Entry 7OTX (X-ray diffraction, 3.45 A resolution); this record covers chains C and D of the 4 polymer chains in the assembly.

== Chain C ==
Protein: Reverse transcriptase/ribonuclease H
Source organism: Human immunodeficiency virus type 1 group M subtype B (isolate BH10)
Notes: EC 2.7.7.49, 2.7.7.7, 3.1.26.13, 3.1.13.2
UniProt: P03366 (POL_HV1B1); residues 1-554 here correspond to UniProt positions 600-1153 (UniProt number = residue number + 599)
Chain sequence (556 residues; each row starts with the number of its first residue; numbers below 1 keep their minus sign (Met-1 is residue -1)):
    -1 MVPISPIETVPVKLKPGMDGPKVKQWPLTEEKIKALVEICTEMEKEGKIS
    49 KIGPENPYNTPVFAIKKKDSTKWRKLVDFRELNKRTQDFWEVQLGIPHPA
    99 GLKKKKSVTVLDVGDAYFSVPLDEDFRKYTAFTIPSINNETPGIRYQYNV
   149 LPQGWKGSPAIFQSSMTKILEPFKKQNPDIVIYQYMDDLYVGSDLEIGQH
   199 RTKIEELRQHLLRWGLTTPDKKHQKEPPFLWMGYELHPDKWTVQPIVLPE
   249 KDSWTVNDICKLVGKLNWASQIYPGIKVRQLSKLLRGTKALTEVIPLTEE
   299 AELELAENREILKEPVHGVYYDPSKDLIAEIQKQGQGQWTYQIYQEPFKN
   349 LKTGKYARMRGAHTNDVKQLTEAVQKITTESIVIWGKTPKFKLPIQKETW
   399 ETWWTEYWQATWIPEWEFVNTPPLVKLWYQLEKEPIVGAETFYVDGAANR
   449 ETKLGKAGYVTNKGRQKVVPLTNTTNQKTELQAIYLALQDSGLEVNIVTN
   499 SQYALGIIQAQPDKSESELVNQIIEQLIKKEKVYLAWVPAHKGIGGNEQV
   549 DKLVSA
Not modelled in the structure: -1
Sequence notes: initiating methionine (-1); expression tag (0); conflict Cys258 (Gln857 in P03366), Ser280 (Cys879 in P03366), Asn498 (Asp1097 in P03366)
Curated features (UniProtKB/Swiss-Prot):
  - region: Phe227 to His235 (RT 'primer grip')
  - motif: Trp398 to Trp414 (Tryptophan repeat motif)
  - binding site (Mg(2+)): Asp110, Asp185, Asp186, Asp443, Glu478, Asp549
  - site: Trp401 (Essential for RT p66/p51 heterodimerization), Trp414 (Essential for RT p66/p51 heterodimerization), Phe440, Tyr441 (Cleavage)

== Chain D ==
Protein: Reverse transcriptase/ribonuclease H
Source organism: Human immunodeficiency virus type 1 group M subtype B (isolate BH10)
Notes: EC 2.7.7.49, 2.7.7.7, 3.1.26.13, 3.1.13.2
UniProt: P03366 (POL_HV1B1); residues 1-428 here correspond to UniProt positions 600-1027 (UniProt number = residue number + 599)
Chain sequence (428 residues; numbered 1 to 428; the number before each row is that of its first residue):
     1 PISPIETVPVKLKPGMDGPKVKQWPLTEEKIKALVEICTEMEKEGKISKI
    51 GPENPYNTPVFAIKKKDSTKWRKLVDFRELNKRTQDFWEVQLGIPHPAGL
   101 KKKKSVTVLDVGDAYFSVPLDEDFRKYTAFTIPSINNETPGIRYQYNVLP
   151 QGWKGSPAIFQSSMTKILEPFKKQNPDIVIYQYMDDLYVGSDLEIGQHRT
   201 KIEELRQHLLRWGLTTPDKKHQKEPPFLWMGYELHPDKWTVQPIVLPEKD
   251 SWTVNDIQKLVGKLNWASQIYPGIKVRQLSKLLRGTKALTEVIPLTEEAE
   301 LELAENREILKEPVHGVYYDPSKDLIAEIQKQGQGQWTYQIYQEPFKNLK
   351 TGKYARMRGAHTNDVKQLTEAVQKITTESIVIWGKTPKFKLPIQKETWET
   401 WWTEYWQATWIPEWEFVNTPPLVKLWYQ
Not modelled in the structure: 1-3, 215-228
Sequence notes: conflict Ser280 (Cys879 in P03366)
Curated features (UniProtKB/Swiss-Prot):
  - region: Phe227 to His235 (RT 'primer grip')
  - motif: Trp398 to Trp414 (Tryptophan repeat motif)
  - binding site (Mg(2+)): Asp110, Asp185, Asp186
  - site (Essential for RT p66/p51 heterodimerization): Trp401, Trp414

== How chain C and chain D interact ==
Residue-residue contacts (115; chain C residue first):
  Val8(C) - Glu53(D)
  Pro9(C) - Glu53(D)
  Gln85(C) - Glu53(D)  hydrogen bond (side chain-backbone)
  Asp86(C) - Lys20(D)  salt bridge
  Asp86(C) - Pro55(D)
  Phe87(C) - Pro52(D)
  Trp88(C) - Val21(D)
  Trp88(C) - Lys22(D)
  Trp88(C) - Pro52(D)  hydrogen bond (backbone-backbone)
  Trp88(C) - Asn54(D)
  Trp88(C) - Pro55(D)
  Trp88(C) - Asn57(D)
  Trp88(C) - Thr131(D)
  Trp88(C) - Arg143(D)
  Val90(C) - Pro140(D)
  Val90(C) - Gly141(D)  hydrogen bond (backbone-backbone)
  Val90(C) - Arg143(D)
  Leu92(C) - Pro133(D)  hydrophobic
  Leu92(C) - Asn137(D)
  Gly93(C) - Asn137(D)  hydrogen bond (backbone-side chain)
  Ile94(C) - Asn137(D)
  Pro95(C) - Asn136(D)
  Pro95(C) - Asn137(D)
  His96(C) - Asn136(D)  hydrogen bond (backbone-side chain)
  Gly99(C) - Asn136(D)
  Ala158(C) - Pro52(D)
  Ser162(C) - Pro52(D)
  Thr165(C) - Pro140(D)
  Glu169(C) - Lys49(D)  salt bridge
  Lys172(C) - Thr139(D)
  Ile180(C) - Glu138(D)
  Tyr181(C) - Asn136(D)
  Tyr181(C) - Glu138(D)
  Gln182(C) - Glu138(D)  hydrogen bond (backbone-backbone)
  Gln182(C) - Pro140(D)
  Arg358(C) - Glu396(D)  salt bridge
  Gln373(C) - Glu396(D)
  Gln373(C) - Thr397(D)  hydrogen bond
  Thr376(C) - Trp401(D)
  Ile380(C) - Leu26(D)
  Ile380(C) - Thr27(D)
  Val381(C) - Pro25(D)  hydrophobic
  Val381(C) - Ile135(D)
  Val381(C) - Asn136(D)  hydrogen bond (backbone-backbone)
  Val381(C) - Asn137(D)
  Ile382(C) - Ile135(D)
  Ile382(C) - Asn136(D)
  Trp383(C) - Ile135(D)
  Gly384(C) - Thr27(D)
  Gly384(C) - Glu28(D)  hydrogen bond (backbone-backbone)
  Gly384(C) - Ile135(D)
  Trp402(C) - Lys331(D)  hydrogen bond (backbone-side chain)
  Trp402(C) - His361(D)
  Trp402(C) - Thr362(D)
  Trp402(C) - Asp364(D)
  Tyr405(C) - Lys331(D)  hydrogen bond (backbone-side chain)
  Trp406(C) - Lys331(D)
  Trp406(C) - Asn418(D)  hydrogen bond
  Trp406(C) - Thr419(D)
  Trp406(C) - Pro420(D)
  Trp406(C) - Pro421(D)
  Gln407(C) - Lys331(D)  hydrogen bond (backbone-side chain)
  Gln407(C) - Pro392(D)
  Gln407(C) - Ile393(D)
  Gln407(C) - Gln394(D)
  Gln407(C) - Val417(D)
  Gln407(C) - Asn418(D)
  Ala408(C) - Pro392(D)  hydrogen bond (backbone-backbone)
  Ala408(C) - Ile393(D)
  Thr409(C) - Asp364(D)
  Trp410(C) - Thr362(D)
  Trp410(C) - Asn363(D)
  Trp410(C) - Val365(D)  hydrophobic
  Trp410(C) - Trp401(D)  hydrophobic
  Trp410(C) - Tyr405(D)
  Pro412(C) - Trp401(D)
  Pro433(C) - Asn255(D)
  Pro433(C) - Leu289(D)  hydrophobic
  Ile434(C) - Thr290(D)
  Val435(C) - Thr290(D)
  Thr439(C) - Lys287(D)
  Thr439(C) - Ala288(D)
  Thr439(C) - Leu289(D)  hydrogen bond (side chain-backbone)
  Tyr441(C) - Val254(D)
  Tyr441(C) - Gln258(D)  hydrogen bond
  Tyr441(C) - Thr286(D)
  Tyr441(C) - Lys287(D)  hydrogen bond (side chain-backbone)
  Val458(C) - Thr286(D)
  Thr459(C) - Thr286(D)
  Asn460(C) - Thr286(D)
  Asn460(C) - Lys287(D)
  Asn460(C) - Ala288(D)
  Asn494(C) - Leu289(D)
  Val496(C) - Gln258(D)
  Val496(C) - Leu289(D)  hydrophobic
  Gln500(C) - Trp266(D)
  Gly504(C) - Pro420(D)
  Gln507(C) - Pro421(D)
  Tyr532(C) - Asn255(D)  hydrogen bond
  Tyr532(C) - Leu289(D)  hydrophobic
  Val536(C) - Gln258(D)
  Pro537(C) - Gly262(D)
  Pro537(C) - Asn265(D)
  Lys540(C) - Asn265(D)
  Lys540(C) - Arg277(D)
  Lys540(C) - Ser280(D)
  Gly541(C) - Ser280(D)
  Gly541(C) - Leu283(D)
  Ile542(C) - Leu283(D)
  Gly543(C) - Leu283(D)  hydrogen bond (backbone-backbone)
  Gly543(C) - Arg284(D)
  Gly543(C) - Gly285(D)
  Gly544(C) - Gly285(D)
  Gly544(C) - Thr286(D)
  Gln547(C) - Arg284(D)  hydrogen bond (side chain-backbone)
Other interface residues (no listed pair), chain C (68 interface residues in all): Gln91, Leu100, Ile159, Gln161, Val179, Thr377, Thr386, Thr403, Trp535
Other interface residues (no listed pair), chain D (65 interface residues in all): Gly51, Lys259, Val261, Val276, Trp337, Leu368, Thr400, Val423

== In short ==
68 residues of chain C and 65 residues of chain D are in contact, with 20 hydrogen bonds and 3 salt bridges.
Polar pairs include Asp86(C)-Lys20(D), Glu169(C)-Lys49(D) and Arg358(C)-Glu396(D). UniProt lists 6
Mg2+-binding residues on chain C; 3 Mg2+-binding residues on chain D.
Chain C is Reverse transcriptase/ribonuclease H and chain D is Reverse transcriptase/ribonuclease H, both from
Human immunodeficiency virus type 1 group M subtype B (isolate BH10); the structure, HIV-1 reverse
transcriptase complex with DNA and inhibitor rmc-257, was determined by X-ray diffraction, deposited together
with 7OT6, 7OTA, 7OTK, 7OTN, 7OTZ and 7OUT.
